Entry 5XOT (X-ray diffraction, 2.79 A resolution); this record covers chains A and C of the 5 polymer chains in the assembly.

== Chain A ==
Protein: HLA class I histocompatibility antigen, B-35 alpha chain
Organism: Homo sapiens
UniProtKB: P30685 (1B35_HUMAN); residues 1-276 here correspond to UniProt positions 25-300 (UniProt number = residue number + 24)
Sequence (276 residues; each row starts with the number of its first residue):
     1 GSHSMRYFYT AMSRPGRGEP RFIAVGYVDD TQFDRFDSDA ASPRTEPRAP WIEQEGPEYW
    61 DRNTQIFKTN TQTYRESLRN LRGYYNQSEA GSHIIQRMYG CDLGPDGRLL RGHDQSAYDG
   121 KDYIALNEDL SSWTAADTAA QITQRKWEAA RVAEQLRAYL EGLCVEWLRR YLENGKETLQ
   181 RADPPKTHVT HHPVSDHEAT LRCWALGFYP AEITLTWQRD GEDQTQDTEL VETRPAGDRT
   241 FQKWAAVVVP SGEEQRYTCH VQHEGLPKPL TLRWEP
Sequence notes: engineered mutation Asp34 (Val58 in P30685)
Disulfide bonds: Cys101-Cys164, Cys203-Cys259

== Chain C ==
Protein: An HIV reverse transcriptase epitope
Sequence (9 residues; numbered 1 to 9; the number before each row is that of its first residue):
     1 IPLTEEAEL

== How chain A and chain C interact ==
Residue-residue contacts (40; chain A residue first):
  Tyr7(A) - Ile1(C)  hydrogen bond (side chain-backbone)
  Tyr7(A) - Pro2(C)
  Tyr9(A) - Pro2(C)
  Tyr9(A) - Glu6(C)
  Tyr59(A) - Ile1(C)  hydrophobic
  Asn63(A) - Pro2(C)
  Ile66(A) - Leu3(C)
  Ile66(A) - Thr4(C)
  Phe67(A) - Pro2(C)  hydrophobic
  Asn70(A) - Glu6(C)
  Thr73(A) - Glu6(C)
  Thr73(A) - Ala7(C)
  Thr73(A) - Glu8(C)
  Tyr74(A) - Glu6(C)  hydrogen bond
  Glu76(A) - Glu8(C)
  Ser77(A) - Glu8(C)
  Ser77(A) - Leu9(C)  hydrogen bond (side chain-backbone)
  Asn80(A) - Glu8(C)
  Asn80(A) - Leu9(C)
  Leu81(A) - Leu9(C)  hydrophobic
  Tyr84(A) - Leu9(C)  hydrogen bond (side chain-backbone)
  Ile95(A) - Leu9(C)  hydrophobic
  Arg97(A) - Leu3(C)
  Arg97(A) - Glu6(C)  salt bridge
  Tyr99(A) - Pro2(C)
  Tyr99(A) - Leu3(C)  hydrogen bond (side chain-backbone)
  Tyr123(A) - Leu9(C)  hydrophobic
  Thr143(A) - Leu9(C)  hydrogen bond (side chain-backbone)
  Lys146(A) - Leu9(C)  hydrogen bond (side chain-backbone)
  Trp147(A) - Ala7(C)
  Trp147(A) - Glu8(C)  hydrogen bond (side chain-backbone)
  Val152(A) - Ala7(C)  hydrophobic
  Gln155(A) - Leu3(C)
  Gln155(A) - Glu5(C)  hydrogen bond (side chain-backbone)
  Leu156(A) - Leu3(C)  hydrophobic
  Tyr159(A) - Ile1(C)  hydrogen bond (side chain-backbone)
  Tyr159(A) - Pro2(C)
  Tyr159(A) - Leu3(C)
  Trp167(A) - Ile1(C)  hydrophobic
  Tyr171(A) - Ile1(C)  hydrogen bond (side chain-backbone)
Also at the interface, not in a pair above, chain A (29 interface residues in all): Met5, Leu163

== In short ==
Chain A and chain C form an interface of 29 and 9 residues respectively, with 11 hydrogen bonds and 1 salt
bridge. Among the polar pairs are Arg97(A)-Glu6(C), Tyr7(A)-Ile1(C) and Tyr74(A)-Glu6(C).
Chain A is HLA class I histocompatibility antigen, B-35 alpha chain (Homo sapiens) and chain C is An HIV
reverse transcriptase epitope; the structure, Crystal structure of pHLA-B35 in complex with TU55 T cell
receptor, was determined by X-ray diffraction, deposited together with 5XOS and 5XOV.
